Entry 9CP6 (X-ray diffraction, 1.66 A resolution); this record covers chain A.

Chain A:
Molecule: Friend leukemia integration 1 transcription factor
From: Homo sapiens
UniProtKB: Q01543 (FLI1_HUMAN); residues 259-371 here = UniProt positions 259-371
Amino-acid sequence (117 residues; row label = number of the first residue in the row):
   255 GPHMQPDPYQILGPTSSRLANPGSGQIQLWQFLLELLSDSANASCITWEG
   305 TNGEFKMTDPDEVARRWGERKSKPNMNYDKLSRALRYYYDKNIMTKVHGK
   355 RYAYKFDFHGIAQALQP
Disordered / not traced: 255-271, 371
Construct notes: expression tag (255-258)
Bound ions: Na+ near Glu-289 (its only coordinating residue here)
Swiss-Prot annotation at these positions:
  - DNA-binding region: Ile-281 to Asp-361 (ETS)
From the paper describing this entry:
  - conformationally variable residues (order/disorder transition): Arg-272 to Gln-280

In short:
Curated annotation (UniProt) lists a DNA-binding region. From the paper: conformational variability at
Arg-272.
Chain A is Friend leukemia integration 1 transcription factor (Homo sapiens); the structure, Crystal structure
of the DNA binding domain of FLI1 (residues 259-371), was determined by X-ray diffraction (same publication as
9MWY, 9MX8, 9MX9 and 9MXA).
